PDB entry 1SUL | X-ray diffraction, 2.00 A resolution | chain A

Chain A:
Protein: GTP-binding protein YsxC
Source organism: Bacillus subtilis
Reference sequence: P38424 (ENGB_BACSU); residues 1-195 here = UniProt positions 1-195
Sequence (195 residues; each row starts with the number of its first residue):
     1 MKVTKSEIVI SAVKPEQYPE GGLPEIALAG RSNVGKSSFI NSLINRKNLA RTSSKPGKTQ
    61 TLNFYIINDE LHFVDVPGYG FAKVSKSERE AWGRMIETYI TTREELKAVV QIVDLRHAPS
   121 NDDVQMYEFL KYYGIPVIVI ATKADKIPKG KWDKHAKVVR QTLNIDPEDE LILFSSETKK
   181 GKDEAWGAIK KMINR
Not modelled in the structure: 51-59
Swiss-Prot annotation at these positions:
  - binding site (GTP): G30 to S37, G57 to T61, D75 to G78, T142 to D145, F174 to S176
  - binding site (Mg(2+)): S37, T59

Summary:
Curated annotation (UniProt) lists 24 GTP-binding residues and Mg2+-binding residues S37 and T59.
Chain A is GTP-binding protein YsxC (Bacillus subtilis); the structure, Crystal Structure of the apo-YsxC, was
determined by X-ray diffraction, deposited together with 1SVI and 1SVW.
